Entry 6SX2 (X-ray diffraction, 1.90 A resolution); this record covers chains A and C of the 4 polymer chains in the assembly.

# Chain A
Molecule: Non-structural protein 1
Source organism: Influenza A virus (A/turkey/Italy/977/1999(H7N1))
Reference sequence: Q1PST0 (Q1PST0_9INFA); residue numbers follow UniProt; this construct covers 2-73
Chain sequence (77 residues; numbered -3 to 73; the number before each row is that of its first residue; numbers below 1 keep their minus sign (Gly-3 is residue -3)):
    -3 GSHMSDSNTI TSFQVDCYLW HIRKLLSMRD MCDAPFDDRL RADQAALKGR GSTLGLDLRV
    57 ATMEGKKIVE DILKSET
Not modelled in the structure: -3 to 0, 73
Construct notes: expression tag (-3 to 1); engineered mutation Ala38 (Arg in Q1PST0), Ala41 (Lys in Q1PST0)
What the authors report for this chain:
  - binding site for the 19-nt RNA strand (chain C): Pro31, Arg35
  - binding site for the 19-nt RNA strand: Thr49

# Chain C
Molecule: 19-nt RNA strand
Sequence (19 nucleotides; row label = number of the first residue in the row):
     1 GGUAACUGUU ACAGUUACC

# How chain A and chain C interact
Pairs across the interface (9; chain A residue first):
  Ser1(A) with C18(C), phosphate contact
  Asp2(A) with A17(C), phosphate contact; C18(C), phosphate contact
  Thr5(A) with A17(C), hydrogen bond to the sugar
  Pro31(A) with C6(C), sugar contact
  Asp34(A) with U7(C), sugar contact
  Arg35(A) with C6(C), phosphate contact
  Ala38(A) with U7(C), phosphate contact; G8(C), phosphate contact
Interface residues without a listed pair, chain A (9 interface residues in all): Thr49, Leu50
Interface residues without a listed pair, chain C (7 interface residues in all): A5, U16

# In short
The interface between chain A and chain C involves 9 residues on one side and 7 on the other, with 1 hydrogen
bond. Its one hydrogen-bonded contact is Thr5(A)-A17(C). From the paper: a binding site for the 19-nt RNA
strand (chain C) at Pro31(A) and Arg35(A); a binding site for the 19-nt RNA strand at Thr49(A).
Chain A is Non-structural protein 1 (Influenza A virus (A/turkey/Italy/977/1999(H7N1))) and chain C is a 19-nt
RNA strand; the structure, dsRNA recognition by R38AK41A mutant of H7N1 NS1 RNA Binding Domain, was determined
by X-ray diffraction, deposited together with 6SW8, 6SX0 and 6ZLC.
